6N3C - chains A and G of the 20 polymer chains in the assembly; structure by electron microscopy, 3.30 A resolution.

Chain A (and G):
Molecule: TAR DNA-binding protein 43
Organism: Homo sapiens
Notes: engineered mutation(s): A315E; chain G of this document is another copy of the same molecule, construct and numbering; everything in this record applies to it too
UniProt: Q13148 (TADBP_HUMAN), isoform Q13148-4; residues 286-331 here correspond to UniProt positions 170-215 (UniProt number = residue number - 116)
Chain sequence (46 residues; each row starts with the number of its first residue):
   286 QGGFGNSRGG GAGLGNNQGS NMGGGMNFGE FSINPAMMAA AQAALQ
Unresolved in the structure: 286-287, 320-331
Sequence notes: conflict Glu315 (Ala199 in Q13148)
What the authors report for this chain:
  - self-association interface (contacts with another copy of this molecule); pairs are residue here / residue on that copy: Asn312-Ser292, Phe316-Phe289 (hydrophobic contact), Ile318-Phe289 (hydrophobic contact), Gly295, Ala297, Gly298, Met311, Asn312
  - contacts within the chain: Ala297-Phe313 (hydrophobic contact), Leu299-Phe313 (hydrophobic contact), Leu299-Met307 (hydrophobic contact), Leu299-Asn306 (backbone contact), Met311-Phe313 (hydrophobic contact)
  - conformationally variable residues (side-chain flip): Leu299, Phe316 to Asn319

How chain A and chain G interact:
Residue-residue contacts (9):
  Gly295(A) - Gln303(G)  hydrogen bond (backbone-side chain)
  Gly296(A) - Asn301(G)
  Ala297(A) - Asn301(G)
  Gly298(A) - Gly300(G)
  Gly298(A) - Asn301(G)
  Gly300(A) - Leu299(G)
  Gly300(A) - Gly300(G)
  Asn301(A) - Ala297(G)  hydrogen bond (side chain-backbone)
  Asn301(A) - Gly298(G)
Also at the interface, not in a pair above, chain A (9 interface residues in all): Ser292, Gly294, Leu299
Also at the interface, not in a pair above, chain G (7 interface residues in all): Gly304

Overview:
9 residues of chain A face 7 of chain G across their interface; the contacts include 2 hydrogen bonds. Among
the polar pairs are Gly295(A)-Gln303(G) and Asn301(A)-Ala297(G). The paper reports conformational variability
at Leu299(A) and Phe316(A); a self-association interface involving Gly295(A), Ala297(A) and Gly298(A) among
others.
Chain A and chain G are both TAR DNA-binding protein 43 (Homo sapiens); the structure, SegB, conformation of
TDP-43 low complexity domain segment A, was determined by electron microscopy together with 6N37, 6N3A and
6N3B from the same study.
